8AB8 - chains C and P of the 20 polymer chains in the assembly; structure by electron microscopy, 2.60 A resolution.

[Chain C]
Molecule: Cytochrome b
Organism: Yarrowia lipolytica
UniProtKB: Q9B6D0 (CYB_YARLI); residues 1-385 here = UniProt positions 1-385
Chain sequence (385 residues; numbered 1 to 385; the number before each row is that of its first residue):
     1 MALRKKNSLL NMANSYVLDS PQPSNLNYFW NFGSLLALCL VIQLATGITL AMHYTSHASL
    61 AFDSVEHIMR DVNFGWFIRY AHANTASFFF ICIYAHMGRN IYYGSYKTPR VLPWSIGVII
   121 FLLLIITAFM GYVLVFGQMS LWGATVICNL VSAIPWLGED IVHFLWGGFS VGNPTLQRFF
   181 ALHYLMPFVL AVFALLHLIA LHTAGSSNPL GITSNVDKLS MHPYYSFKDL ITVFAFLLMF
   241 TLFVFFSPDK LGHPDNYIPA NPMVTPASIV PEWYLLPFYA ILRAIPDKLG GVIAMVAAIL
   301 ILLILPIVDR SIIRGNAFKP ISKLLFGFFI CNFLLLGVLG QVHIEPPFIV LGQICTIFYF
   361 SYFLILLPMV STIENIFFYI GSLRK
Unresolved in the structure: 384-385
Bound ions: heme Fe site 1: His82, His183; heme Fe site 2: His96, His197
Small-molecule neighbours:
  - decylubiquinone (DCQ; 2-decyl-5,6-dimethoxy-3-methylcyclohexa-2,5-diene-1,4-dione): Leu122, Ile125, Trp142, Gly143, Val146, Ile147, Leu150, Ile269, Val270, Pro271, Leu275, Tyr279, Leu282, Met295, Val296, Ile299
  - heme (HEM), molecule 1: Trp30, Gly33, Ser34, Leu36, Ala37, Phe89, Ile93, His96, Met97, Arg99, Asn100, Ser105, Arg110, Pro113, Trp114, Gly117, Val118, Ile120, Phe121, Leu190, Ala194, His197, Leu198, Leu201, Ser206, Ser207
  - heme (HEM), molecule 2: Leu40, Gln43, Leu44, Gly47, Ile48, Leu50, Ala51, Tyr54, Val65, Arg79, His82, Ala83, Ala86, Phe89, Leu124, Thr127, Ala128, Gly131, Tyr132, Leu134, Val135, Phe180, His183, Tyr184, Pro187, Leu190, Tyr274
  - 1,2-diacyl-sn-glycero-3-phosphocholine (PC1): Asn27, Phe29, Tyr94, Ala95, Gly98, Arg99, Tyr102, Tyr103, Pro209, Ala317, Lys323, Phe326, Gly327, Ile330, Cys331, Phe333
  - phosphatidylethanolamine (PTY), molecule 1: Ser34, Ala37, Leu38, Val41, His222, Pro223, Ser226, Phe227, Asp229, Leu230, Val233, Phe234
  - phosphatidylethanolamine (PTY), molecule 2: Ile42, Phe74, Phe77, Phe234, Leu237, Phe240, Phe245
UniProt features mapped onto this chain:
  - binding site (heme b): His82, His96, His183, His197
  - binding site (a ubiquinone): His202

[Chain P]
Molecule: Cytochrome b-c1 complex subunit Rieske, mitochondrial
Organism: Yarrowia lipolytica
Notes: EC 7.1.1.8
UniProtKB: Q6CI02 (Q6CI02_YARLI); residues 1-225 here = UniProt positions 1-225
Chain sequence (225 residues; each row starts with the number of its first residue):
     1 MSLLRTAAQA VKAPKAYTPL VAAKAFAQTR SVSSQPIGGK STYKIPDFTP YLKKDRNTDA
    61 NRLFSYFMIG SFGMLSAAGA KATVQDFLSN MSASADVLAM AKVEVKLGAI PLGKNVIIKW
   121 RGKPIFIRHR TSEEIEEANE VNVATLRDPQ TDDERVQKPE WLVMIGVCTH LGCVPIGEAG
   181 DFGGWFCPCH GSHYDISGRI RRGPAPLNLE IPEYDFADAE TLVIG
Unresolved in the structure: 1-38, 225
Cystine bridges: Cys173-Cys189
Bound ions: 2Fe-2S cluster Fe: Cys168, His170, Cys187, His190
Small-molecule neighbours:
  - 2Fe-2S cluster (FES): Cys168, His170, Leu171, Gly172, Cys173, Cys187, Cys189, His190, Gly191, Ser192, Pro204
  - 1,2-diacyl-sn-glycero-3-phosphocholine (PC1): Tyr66, Ile69, Gly73, Ser76, Ala77, Ala80
  - phosphatidylethanolamine (PTY), molecule 1: Ile69, Phe72, Gly73, Ser76
  - phosphatidylethanolamine (PTY), molecule 2: Gly79, Ala80, Lys81, Ala82, Thr83, Val84, Gln85, Asp86
From the paper describing this entry:
  - binding site for decylubiquinone: His190
  - conformationally variable residues (domain motion): His190

[How chain C and chain P interact]
Contacting residue pairs (35):
  Trp142(C) with Gly172(P); Cys173(P), hydrophobic; Val174(P), hydrophobic
  Thr145(C) with Leu171(P); Gly172(P)
  Val146(C) with Leu171(P), hydrophobic; Cys173(P), hydrophobic
  Asn149(C) with Leu171(P), hydrogen bond (side chain-backbone)
  Leu150(C) with Leu171(P), hydrophobic
  Phe164(C) with Leu88(P); Met91(P); Ser92(P)
  Gly167(C) with Met91(P); Ala93(P); Val97(P)
  Gly168(C) with Val97(P)
  Phe169(C) with Lys123(P)
  Arg178(C) with Met91(P), hydrogen bond (side chain-backbone)
  Pro262(C) with Gly122(P); Pro124(P)
  Met263(C) with Lys119(P); Gly122(P); Pro124(P), hydrophobic; Val174(P)
  Thr265(C) with Cys173(P); Val174(P), hydrogen bond (side chain-backbone)
  Ile269(C) with Cys173(P), hydrophobic; Cys189(P), hydrophobic
  Tyr279(C) with Cys189(P); His190(P), hydrogen bond
  Pro286(C) with Pro204(P)
  Lys288(C) with Thr169(P); His170(P), hydrogen bond (side chain-backbone)
  Ile344(C) with Cys189(P); His190(P)
Interface residues without a listed pair, chain C (22 interface residues in all): Ser170, Pro174, Ala267, Arg283
Interface residues without a listed pair, chain P (21 interface residues in all): Leu98, Arg121, Pro188
From the paper, about this interface:
  - pairs named by the authors: Tyr279(C)-His190(P), Cys189(P)-Tyr279(C)

[Overview]
22 residues of chain C face 21 of chain P across their interface; the contacts include 5 hydrogen bonds. Polar
pairs include Asn149(C)-Leu171(P), Arg178(C)-Met91(P) and Thr265(C)-Val174(P). The paper describes contacts
between Tyr279(C) and His190(P) and Cys189(P) and Tyr279(C). From the paper: a binding site for
decylubiquinone at His190(P); conformational variability at His190(P).
Chain C is Cytochrome b and chain P is Cytochrome b-c1 complex subunit Rieske, mitochondrial, both from
Yarrowia lipolytica; the structure, Complex III2, b-position, with decylubiquinone and ascorbate-reduced, was
determined by electron microscopy together with 8AB6, 8AB7, 8AB9, 8ABA, 8ABB, 8ABE and 11 further entries from
the same study.
